PDB entry 6XKU | electron microscopy, 4.20 A resolution (low resolution: residue-level contacts below are approximate; hydrogen-bond / salt-bridge calls are withheld) | chains C and P of the 6 polymer chains in the assembly

# Chain C (and P)
Molecule: Cytochrome b
Organism: Rhodobacter capsulatus (strain ATCC BAA-309 / NBRC 16581 / SB1003)
Notes: chain P of this document is another copy of the same molecule, construct and numbering; everything in this record applies to it too
Reference sequence: D5ANZ3 (CYB_RHOCB); residue numbers follow UniProt; this construct covers 1-437
Sequence (437 residues; each row starts with the number of its first residue):
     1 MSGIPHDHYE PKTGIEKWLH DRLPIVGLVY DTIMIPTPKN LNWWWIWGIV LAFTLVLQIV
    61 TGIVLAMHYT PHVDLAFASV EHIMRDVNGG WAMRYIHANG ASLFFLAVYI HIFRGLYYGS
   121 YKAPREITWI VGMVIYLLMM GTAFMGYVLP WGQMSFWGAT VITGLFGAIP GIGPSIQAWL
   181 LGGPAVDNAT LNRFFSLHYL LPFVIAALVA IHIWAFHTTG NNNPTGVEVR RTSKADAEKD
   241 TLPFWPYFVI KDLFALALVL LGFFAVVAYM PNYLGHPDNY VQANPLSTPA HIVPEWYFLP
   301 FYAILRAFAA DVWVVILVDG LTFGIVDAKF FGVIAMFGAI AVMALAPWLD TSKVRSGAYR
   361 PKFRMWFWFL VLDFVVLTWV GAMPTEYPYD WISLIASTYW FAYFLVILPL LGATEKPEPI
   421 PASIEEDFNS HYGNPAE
Not modelled in the structure: 1, 233-236, 429-437
Metal / ion sites: heme c Fe site 1: His-97, His-198; heme c Fe site 2: His-111, His-212
Small-molecule neighbours:
  - heme c (HEC), molecule 1: Trp-45, Gly-48, Ile-49, Leu-51, Ala-52, Phe-104, His-111, Ile-112, Arg-114, Ser-120, Arg-125, Thr-128, Trp-129, Gly-132, Met-133, Ile-135, Tyr-136, Val-209, His-212, Phe-216, Thr-219, Gly-220, Asn-221, Asn-222
  - heme c (HEC), molecule 2: Leu-55, Gln-58, Ile-59, Gly-62, Ile-63, Leu-65, Ala-66, Tyr-69, Arg-94, His-97, Ala-98, Ala-101, Phe-104, Met-139, Thr-142, Ala-143, Gly-146, Tyr-147, Leu-149, Pro-150, Phe-195, His-198, Tyr-199, Pro-202, Ile-205, Asn-279, Tyr-297
Swiss-Prot annotation at these positions:
  - binding site (heme b): His-97, His-111, His-198, His-212

# Chain C / chain P interface
Contacting residue pairs (39):
  Trp-18(C) with Pro-124(P); Glu-126(P)
  His-20(C) with Thr-218(P)
  Asp-21(C) with Ile-127(P); Thr-218(P)
  Arg-22(C) with Ile-211(P); Ala-215(P)
  Leu-23(C) with Trp-214(P)
  Pro-24(C) with Trp-214(P)
  Ile-63(C) with Ser-196(P); Leu-200(P)
  Met-67(C) with Asn-192(P)
  Tyr-69(C) with Asn-192(P)
  Thr-70(C) with Pro-71(P); His-72(P)
  Pro-71(C) with Thr-70(P); Pro-71(P)
  Leu-75(C) with Leu-75(P)
  Pro-124(C) with Trp-18(P)
  Glu-126(C) with Trp-18(P)
  Asn-192(C) with Met-67(P); Tyr-69(P)
  Phe-195(C) with Phe-195(P)
  Ser-196(C) with Ile-63(P); Tyr-199(P)
  Tyr-199(C) with Ser-196(P); Tyr-199(P); Leu-200(P)
  Leu-200(C) with Ile-63(P); Tyr-199(P); Phe-203(P)
  Phe-203(C) with Leu-200(P)
  Ile-211(C) with Arg-22(P)
  Trp-214(C) with Leu-23(P); Pro-24(P)
  Ala-215(C) with Arg-22(P)
  Thr-218(C) with His-20(P); Asp-21(P)
  Thr-219(C) with Asp-21(P)
Also at the interface, not in a pair above, chain C (31 interface residues in all): Ala-66, His-68, His-72, Ile-127, Arg-193, Leu-197
Also at the interface, not in a pair above, chain P (30 interface residues in all): Ala-66, His-68, Arg-193, Thr-219

# Overview
31 residues of chain C face 30 of chain P across their interface. Ligands of chain C: heme c. The heme c Fe
site 1 is built by His-97(C) and His-198(C). UniProt lists 4 heme b-binding residues on chain C.
Chain C and chain P are both Cytochrome b (Rhodobacter capsulatus (strain ATCC BAA-309 / NBRC 16581 /
SB1003)); the structure, R. capsulatus cyt bc1 with one FeS protein in b position and one in c position ...,
was determined by electron microscopy, deposited together with 6XI0, 6XKT, 6XKV, 6XKW, 6XKX and 6XKZ.
